PDB entry 6V9W | electron microscopy, 3.10 A resolution | chains A and C of the 4 polymer chains in the assembly

== Chain A (and C) ==
Protein: Transient receptor potential cation channel subfamily A member 1
From: Homo sapiens
Notes: chain C of this document is another copy of the same molecule, construct and numbering; everything in this record applies to it too
UniProtKB: O75762 (TRPA1_HUMAN); residues 1-1119 here = UniProt positions 1-1119
Sequence (1119 residues; numbered 1 to 1119; the number before each row is that of its first residue):
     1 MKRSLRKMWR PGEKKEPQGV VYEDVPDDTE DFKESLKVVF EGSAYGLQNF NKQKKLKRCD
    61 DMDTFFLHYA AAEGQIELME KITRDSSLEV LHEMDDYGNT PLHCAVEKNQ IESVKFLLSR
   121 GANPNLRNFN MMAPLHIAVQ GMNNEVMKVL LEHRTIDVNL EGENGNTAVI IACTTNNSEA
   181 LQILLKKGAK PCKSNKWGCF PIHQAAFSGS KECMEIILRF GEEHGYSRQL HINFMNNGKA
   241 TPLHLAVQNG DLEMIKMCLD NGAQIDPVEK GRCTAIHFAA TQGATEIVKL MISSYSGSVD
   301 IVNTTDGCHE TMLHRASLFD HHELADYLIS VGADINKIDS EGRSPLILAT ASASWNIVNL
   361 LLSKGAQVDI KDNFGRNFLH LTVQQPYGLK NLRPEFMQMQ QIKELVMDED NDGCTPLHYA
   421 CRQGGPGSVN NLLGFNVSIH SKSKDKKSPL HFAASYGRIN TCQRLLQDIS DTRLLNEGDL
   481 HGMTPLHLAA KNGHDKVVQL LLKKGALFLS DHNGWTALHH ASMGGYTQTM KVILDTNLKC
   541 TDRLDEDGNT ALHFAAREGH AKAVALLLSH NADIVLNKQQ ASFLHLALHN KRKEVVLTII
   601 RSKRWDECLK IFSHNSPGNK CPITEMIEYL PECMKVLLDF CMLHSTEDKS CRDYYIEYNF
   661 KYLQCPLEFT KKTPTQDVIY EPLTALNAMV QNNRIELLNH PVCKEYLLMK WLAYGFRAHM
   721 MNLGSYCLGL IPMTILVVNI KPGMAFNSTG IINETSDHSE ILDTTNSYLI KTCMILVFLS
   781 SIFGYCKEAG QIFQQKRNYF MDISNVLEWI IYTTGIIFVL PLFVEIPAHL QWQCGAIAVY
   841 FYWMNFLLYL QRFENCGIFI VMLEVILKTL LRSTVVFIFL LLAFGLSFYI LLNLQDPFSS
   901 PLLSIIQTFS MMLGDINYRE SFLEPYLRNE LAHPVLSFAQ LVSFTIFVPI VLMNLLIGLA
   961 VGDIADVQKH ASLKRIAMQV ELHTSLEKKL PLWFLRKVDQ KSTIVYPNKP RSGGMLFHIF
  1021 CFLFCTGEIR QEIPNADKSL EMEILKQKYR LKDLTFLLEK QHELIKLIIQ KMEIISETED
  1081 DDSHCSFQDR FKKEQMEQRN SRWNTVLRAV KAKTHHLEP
Not modelled in the structure: 1-446, 754-761, 1011-1038, 1080-1119
Construct notes: engineered mutation Asp-966 (Glu in O75762)
Ion coordination: Ca2+: Glu-788, Gln-791, Asn-805, Glu-808
UniProt features mapped onto this chain:
  - binding site ((E)-cinnamaldehyde): Cys-414, Cys-421, Cys-621, Cys-641, Cys-665, Lys-710
  - binding site (Ca(2+)): Glu-788, Gln-791, Asn-805, Glu-808
  - binding site (a 1,2-diacyl-sn-glycero-3-phospho-(1D-myo-inositol)): Lys-1046 to Lys-1052
  - site: Lys-620 (Required for C-621 reactivity), Cys-621 (Essential for electrophile activation. Sensor for electrophilic agents), Pro-622 (Key residue for activation by the scorpion wasabi receptor toxin), Met-634 (Important residue for activation by the scorpion wasabi receptor toxin), Thr-646 (Important residue for activation by the scorpion wasabi receptor toxin), Cys-665 (Important for electrophile activation), Asp-915 (Crucial for calcium permeation)
  - modified residue: Pro-394 (4-hydroxyproline), Cys-633 (Cysteine sulfenic acid (-SOH)), Cys-856 (Cysteine sulfenic acid (-SOH))
  - glycosylation (N-linked (GlcNAc...) asparagine): Asn-747, Asn-753
Reported in the primary citation:
  - Ca2+ coordination: Glu-788, Gln-791, Asn-805, Glu-808
  - mutagenesis - C621S, C621S/C641S, C621S/C665S, C641S/C665S, K671A: abolished signaling in response to IA
  - mutagenesis - C641S: unchanged signaling
  - mutagenesis - C665S: decreased signaling in response to IA
  - mutagenesis - C665S: unchanged signaling in response to BIA
  - mutagenesis - C641S/C665S: unchanged binding to BIA
  - mutagenesis - K671A (EC50 = 344): decreased signaling in response to AITC
  - mutagenesis - E788S: abolished signaling in response to calcium
  - mutagenesis - E788S: abolished signaling in response to carbachol

== Chain A / chain C interface ==
Residue-residue contacts (10):
  Arg-458(A) / Glu-1077(C)  salt bridge
  Asn-460(A) / Ser-1076(C)  hydrogen bond (side chain-backbone)
  Asn-460(A) / Glu-1077(C)
  Asn-460(A) / Thr-1078(C)
  Asn-460(A) / Glu-1079(C)
  Ser-1076(A) / Asn-460(C)  hydrogen bond (backbone-side chain)
  Glu-1077(A) / Arg-458(C)  salt bridge
  Glu-1077(A) / Asn-460(C)
  Thr-1078(A) / Asn-460(C)
  Glu-1079(A) / Asn-460(C)

== Summary ==
The chain A/chain C interface involves 6 residues from each chain, with 2 hydrogen bonds and 2 salt bridges.
Polar contacts include Arg-458(A)/Glu-1077(C) and Asn-460(A)/Ser-1076(C). From the paper: C621S, C621S/C641S
and C621S/C665S of chain A, among others, abolish signaling in response to IA; Ca2+ coordination by
Glu-788(A), Gln-791(A) and Asn-805(A) among others; 8 substitutions were tested in all.
Both chains are Transient receptor potential cation channel subfamily A member 1 (Homo sapiens). Entry 6V9W
(Structure of TRPA1 (ligand-free) with bound calcium, LMNG) was determined by electron microscopy together
with 6V9V, 6V9X and 6V9Y from the same study.
